9Q96 - chains C and D of the 8 polymer chains in the assembly; structure by electron microscopy, 4.60 A resolution (low resolution: residue-level contacts below are approximate; hydrogen-bond / salt-bridge calls are withheld).

[Chain C]
Protein: DNA-directed RNA polymerase subunit beta
Source organism: Escherichia coli K-12
Notes: EC 2.7.7.6
UniProtKB: P0A8V2 (RPOB_ECOLI); residue numbers follow UniProt; this construct covers 1-1342
Chain sequence (1342 residues; row label = number of the first residue in the row):
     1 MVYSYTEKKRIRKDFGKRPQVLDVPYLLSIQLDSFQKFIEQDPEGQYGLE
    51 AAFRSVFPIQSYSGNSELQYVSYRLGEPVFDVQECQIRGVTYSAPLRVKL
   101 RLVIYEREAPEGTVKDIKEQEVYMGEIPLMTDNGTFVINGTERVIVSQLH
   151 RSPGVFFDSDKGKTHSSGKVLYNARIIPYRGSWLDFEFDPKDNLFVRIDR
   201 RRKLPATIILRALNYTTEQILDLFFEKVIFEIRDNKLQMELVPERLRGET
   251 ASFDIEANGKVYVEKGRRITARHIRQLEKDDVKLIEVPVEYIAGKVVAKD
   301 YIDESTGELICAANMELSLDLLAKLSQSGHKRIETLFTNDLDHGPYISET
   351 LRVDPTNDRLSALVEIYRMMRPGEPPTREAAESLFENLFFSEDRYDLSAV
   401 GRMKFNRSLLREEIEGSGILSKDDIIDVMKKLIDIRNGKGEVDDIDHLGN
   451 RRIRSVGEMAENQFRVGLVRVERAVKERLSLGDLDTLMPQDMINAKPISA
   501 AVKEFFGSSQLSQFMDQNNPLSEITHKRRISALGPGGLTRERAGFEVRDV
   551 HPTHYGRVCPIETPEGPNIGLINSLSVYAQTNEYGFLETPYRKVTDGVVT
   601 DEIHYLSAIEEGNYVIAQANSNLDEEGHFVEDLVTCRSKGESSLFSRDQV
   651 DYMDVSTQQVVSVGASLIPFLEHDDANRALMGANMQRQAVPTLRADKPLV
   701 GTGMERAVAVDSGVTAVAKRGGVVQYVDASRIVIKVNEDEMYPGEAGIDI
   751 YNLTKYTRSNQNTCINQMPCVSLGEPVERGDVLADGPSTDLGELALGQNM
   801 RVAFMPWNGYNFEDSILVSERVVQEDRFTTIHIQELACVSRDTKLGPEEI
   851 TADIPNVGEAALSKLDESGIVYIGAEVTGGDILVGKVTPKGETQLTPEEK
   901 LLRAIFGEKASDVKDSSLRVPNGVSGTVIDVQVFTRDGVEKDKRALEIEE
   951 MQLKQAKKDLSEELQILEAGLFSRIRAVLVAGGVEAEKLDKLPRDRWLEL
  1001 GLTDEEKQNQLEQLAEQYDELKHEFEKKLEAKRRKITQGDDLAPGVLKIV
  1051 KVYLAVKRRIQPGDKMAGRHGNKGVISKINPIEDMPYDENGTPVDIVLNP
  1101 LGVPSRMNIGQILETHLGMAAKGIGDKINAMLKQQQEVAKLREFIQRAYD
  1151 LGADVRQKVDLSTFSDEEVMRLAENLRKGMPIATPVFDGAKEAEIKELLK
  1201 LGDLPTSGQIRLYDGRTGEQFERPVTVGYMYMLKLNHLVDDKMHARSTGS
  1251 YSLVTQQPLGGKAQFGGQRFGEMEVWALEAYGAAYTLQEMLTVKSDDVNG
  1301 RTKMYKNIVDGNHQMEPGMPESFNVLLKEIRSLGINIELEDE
Disordered / not traced: 1342
UniProt features mapped onto this chain:
  - modified residue (N6-acetyllysine): Lys-1022, Lys-1200
  - mutagenesis: Ile-561 (I561S: Resistant to antibiotics salinamide A and B), Ile-569 (I569S: Resistant to antibiotics salinamide A and B), Ala-665 (A665E: Resistant to antibiotics salinamide A and B), Asp-675 (D675A/G: Resistant to antibiotics salinamide A and B), Asn-677 (N677H/K: Resistant to antibiotics salinamide A and B), Leu-680 (L680M: Resistant to antibiotics salinamide A and B), Glu-813 (E813K: Disrupts the enzyme's active center)

[Chain D]
Protein: DNA-directed RNA polymerase subunit beta'
Source organism: Escherichia coli K-12
Notes: EC 2.7.7.6
UniProtKB: P0A8T7 (RPOC_ECOLI); residue numbers follow UniProt; this construct covers 1-1407
Chain sequence (1407 residues; numbered 1 to 1407; the number before each row is that of its first residue):
     1 MKDLLKFLKAQTKTEEFDAIKIALASPDMIRSWSFGEVKKPETINYRTFK
    51 PERDGLFCARIFGPVKDYECLCGKYKRLKHRGVICEKCGVEVTQTKVRRE
   101 RMGHIELASPTAHIWFLKSLPSRIGLLLDMPLRDIERVLYFESYVVIEGG
   151 MTNLERQQILTEEQYLDALEEFGDEFDAKMGAEAIQALLKSMDLEQECEQ
   201 LREELNETNSETKRKKLTKRIKLLEAFVQSGNKPEWMILTVLPVLPPDLR
   251 PLVPLDGGRFATSDLNDLYRRVINRNNRLKRLLDLAAPDIIVRNEKRMLQ
   301 EAVDALLDNGRRGRAITGSNKRPLKSLADMIKGKQGRFRQNLLGKRVDYS
   351 GRSVITVGPYLRLHQCGLPKKMALELFKPFIYGKLELRGLATTIKAAKKM
   401 VEREEAVVWDILDEVIREHPVLLNRAPTLHRLGIQAFEPVLIEGKAIQLH
   451 PLVCAAYNADFDGDQMAVHVPLTLEAQLEARALMMSTNNILSPANGEPII
   501 VPSQDVVLGLYYMTRDCVNAKGEGMVLTGPKEAERLYRSGLASLHARVKV
   551 RITEYEKDANGELVAKTSLKDTTVGRAILWMIVPKGLPYSIVNQALGKKA
   601 ISKMLNTCYRILGLKPTVIFADQIMYTGFAYAARSGASVGIDDMVIPEKK
   651 HEIISEAEAEVAEIQEQFQSGLVTAGERYNKVIDIWAAANDRVSKAMMDN
   701 LQTETVINRDGQEEKQVSFNSIYMMADSGARGSAAQIRQLAGMRGLMAKP
   751 DGSIIETPITANFREGLNVLQYFISTHGARKGLADTALKTANSGYLTRRL
   801 VDVAQDLVVTEDDCGTHEGIMMTPVIEGGDVKEPLRDRVLGRVTAEDVLK
   851 PGTADILVPRNTLLHEQWCDLLEENSVDAVKVRSVVSCDTDFGVCAHCYG
   901 RDLARGHIINKGEAIGVIAAQSIGEPGTQLTMRTFHIGGAASRAAAESSI
   951 QVKNKGSIKLSNVKSVVNSSGKLVITSRNTELKLIDEFGRTKESYKVPYG
  1001 AVLAKGDGEQVAGGETVANWDPHTMPVITEVSGFVRFTDMIDGQTITRQT
  1051 DELTGLSSLVVLDSAERTAGGKDLRPALKIVDAQGNDVLIPGTDMPAQYF
  1101 LPGKAIVQLEDGVQISSGDTLARIPQESGGTKDITGGLPRVADLFEARRP
  1151 KEPAILAEISGIVSFGKETKGKRRLVITPVDGSDPYEEMIPKWRQLNVFE
  1201 GERVERGDVISDGPEAPHDILRLRGVHAVTRYIVNEVQDVYRLQGVKIND
  1251 KHIEVIVRQMLRKATIVNAGSSDFLEGEQVEYSRVKIANRELEANGKVGA
  1301 TYSRDLLGITKASLATESFISAASFQETTRVLTEAAVAGKRDELRGLKEN
  1351 VIVGRLIPAGTGYAYHQDRMRRRAAGEAPAAPQVTAEDASASLAELLNAG
  1401 LGGSDNE
Disordered / not traced: 1-3, 1050-1056, 1068-1074, 1089-1096, 1127-1132, 1377-1407
UniProt features mapped onto this chain:
  - binding site (Zn(2+)): Cys-70, Cys-72, Cys-85, Cys-88, Cys-814, Cys-888, Cys-895, Cys-898
  - binding site (Mg(2+)): Asp-460, Asp-462, Asp-464
  - modified residue: Lys-983 (N6-acetyllysine)
  - mutagenesis: Gln-504 (Q504P: Resistant to antibiotics salinamide A and B), Asn-690 (N690D: Resistant to antibiotics salinamide A and B), Met-697 (M697V: Resistant to antibiotics salinamide A and B), Ala-735 (A735T: Resistant to antibiotics salinamide A and B), Arg-738 (R738C/H/P/S: Resistant to antibiotics salinamide A and B), Ala-748 (A748E: Resistant to antibiotics salinamide A and B), Pro-758 (P758S/T: Resistant to antibiotics salinamide A and B), Phe-763 (F763C: Resistant to antibiotics salinamide A and B), Ser-775 (S775A: Resistant to antibiotics salinamide A and B), Ala-779 (A779T/V: Resistant to antibiotics salinamide A and B), Arg-780 (R780C: Resistant to antibiotics salinamide A and B), Gly-782 (G782A/C: Resistant to antibiotics salinamide A and B), 1 further mutagenesis entry in UniProt

[How chain C and chain D interact]
Residue-residue contacts (80):
  Glu-672(C) / Gly-766(D)
  His-673(C) / Phe-763(D)
  Phe-804(C) / Ser-638(D)
  Met-805(C) / Ala-637(D)
  Pro-806(C) / Ala-633(D)
  Asn-808(C) / Pro-359(D)
  Asn-808(C) / Phe-629(D)
  Asn-808(C) / Ala-633(D)
  Gly-809(C) / Pro-359(D)
  Gly-809(C) / Phe-629(D)
  Asp-814(C) / Phe-461(D)
  Ser-815(C) / Phe-461(D)
  Pro-1062(C) / Ala-446(D)
  Gly-1074(C) / Phe-461(D)
  Val-1075(C) / Phe-461(D)
  Leu-1101(C) / Arg-731(D)
  Phe-1221(C) / Arg-634(D)
  Phe-1221(C) / Gly-636(D)
  Glu-1222(C) / Arg-634(D)
  Glu-1222(C) / Ser-635(D)
  Glu-1222(C) / Gly-636(D)
  Arg-1223(C) / Ser-635(D)
  Arg-1223(C) / Gly-636(D)
  Pro-1224(C) / Gly-636(D)
  Val-1225(C) / Ser-638(D)
  Thr-1226(C) / Ser-638(D)
  Thr-1226(C) / Val-639(D)
  Lys-1242(C) / Arg-352(D)
  Met-1243(C) / Arg-352(D)
  Met-1243(C) / Ser-353(D)
  Met-1243(C) / Lys-445(D)
  His-1244(C) / Arg-352(D)
  Ala-1245(C) / Ser-350(D)
  Ala-1245(C) / Gly-351(D)
  Ala-1245(C) / Arg-352(D)
  Ala-1245(C) / Met-372(D)
  Arg-1246(C) / Tyr-349(D)
  Arg-1246(C) / Ser-350(D)
  Ser-1247(C) / Asp-348(D)
  Ser-1247(C) / Tyr-349(D)
  Ser-1247(C) / Glu-375(D)
  Gly-1267(C) / Val-347(D)
  Gly-1267(C) / Ser-350(D)
  Gln-1268(C) / Arg-346(D)
  Gln-1268(C) / Val-347(D)
  Gln-1268(C) / Ser-350(D)
  Arg-1269(C) / Lys-345(D)
  Arg-1269(C) / Arg-346(D)
  Phe-1270(C) / Leu-343(D)
  Phe-1270(C) / Gly-344(D)
  Phe-1270(C) / Lys-345(D)
  Gly-1271(C) / Leu-343(D)
  Glu-1272(C) / Leu-343(D)
  Met-1273(C) / Thr-428(D)
  Val-1275(C) / Leu-343(D)
  Ala-1277(C) / Arg-431(D)
  Gly-1282(C) / Gly-1360(D)
  Gly-1282(C) / Thr-1361(D)
  Ala-1284(C) / Gly-1362(D)
  Tyr-1285(C) / Glu-475(D)
  Lys-1294(C) / Asp-348(D)
  Ser-1295(C) / Lys-345(D)
  Ser-1295(C) / Arg-346(D)
  Val-1309(C) / Pro-379(D)
  Val-1309(C) / Gly-383(D)
  His-1313(C) / Thr-473(D)
  Ser-1332(C) / Pro-243(D)
  Gly-1334(C) / Leu-24(D)
  Gly-1334(C) / Ala-25(D)
  Ile-1335(C) / Ala-23(D)
  Ile-1335(C) / Ala-25(D)
  Asn-1336(C) / Lys-21(D)
  Asn-1336(C) / Ile-22(D)
  Asn-1336(C) / Ala-23(D)
  Ile-1337(C) / Lys-21(D)
  Glu-1338(C) / Ile-20(D)
  Glu-1338(C) / Lys-21(D)
  Glu-1340(C) / Asp-18(D)
  Glu-1340(C) / Ala-19(D)
  Asp-1341(C) / Glu-16(D)
Other interface residues (no listed pair), chain C (74 interface residues in all): Pro-560, Ala-676, Trp-807, Tyr-810, Phe-812, Glu-813, Ser-1077, Pro-1100, Ser-1105, Val-1239, Pro-1258, Glu-1274, Glu-1279, Ala-1280, Ala-1283, Thr-1286, Met-1290, Leu-1291, Ile-1308, Gln-1314, Gly-1318, Ser-1322, Phe-1323, Arg-1331, Leu-1339
Other interface residues (no listed pair), chain D (71 interface residues in all): Phe-17, Leu-245, Asn-341, Leu-342, Thr-356, Val-357, Leu-376, His-430, Asp-460, Asp-462, Leu-474, Ala-476, Glu-479, Asp-505, Gly-732, Leu-767, Thr-776, Ala-779, Ala-914, Val-917, Ile-1352, Gly-1354, Ile-1357, Ala-1359

[In short]
Chain C and chain D form an interface of 74 and 71 residues respectively. Curated annotation (UniProt) lists 7
mutagenesis sites on chain C; 8 Zn2+-binding residues, 3 Mg2+-binding residues and 13 mutagenesis sites on
chain D.
Here chain C is DNA-directed RNA polymerase subunit beta and chain D is DNA-directed RNA polymerase subunit
beta', both from Escherichia coli K-12. Entry 9Q96 (Cryo-EM Structure of Bacterial RNA polymerase-sigma54
transcription open complex with wild type sigma54, from RPi(-10-1)) was determined by electron microscopy
together with 9Q91, 9Q92, 9Q93, 9Q94, 9Q95, 9Q97 and 9Q98 from the same study.
